2A69 - chains A and B of the 6 polymer chains in the assembly; structure by X-ray diffraction, 2.50 A resolution.

== Chain A (and B) ==
Molecule: DNA-directed RNA polymerase alpha chain
Source organism: Thermus thermophilus
Notes: EC 2.7.7.6; chain B of this document is another copy of the same molecule, construct and numbering; everything in this record applies to it too
UniProtKB: Q9Z9H6 (RPOA_THETH); numbering as in UniProt (aligned over 1-315)
Sequence (315 residues; row label = number of the first residue in the row):
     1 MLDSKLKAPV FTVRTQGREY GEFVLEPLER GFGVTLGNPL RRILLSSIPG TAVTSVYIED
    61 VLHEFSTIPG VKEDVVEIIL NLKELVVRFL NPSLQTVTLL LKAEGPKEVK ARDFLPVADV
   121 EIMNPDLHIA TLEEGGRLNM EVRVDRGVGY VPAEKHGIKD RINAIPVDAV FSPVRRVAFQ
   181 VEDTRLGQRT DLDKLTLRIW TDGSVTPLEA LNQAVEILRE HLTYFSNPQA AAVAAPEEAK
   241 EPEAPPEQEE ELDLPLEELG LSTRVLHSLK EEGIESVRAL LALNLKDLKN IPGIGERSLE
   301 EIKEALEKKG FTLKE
Unresolved in the structure: 230-315
Ion coordination: Mg2+ site 1 near Pro27 (its only coordinating residue here); Mg2+ site 2: Leu28, Glu29, Asp191; Mg2+ site 3 near Glu29 (its only coordinating residue here); Mg2+ site 4 near Leu45 (its only coordinating residue here); Mg2+ site 5 near Glu59 (its only coordinating residue here); Mg2+ site 6 near Asn91 (its only coordinating residue here); Mg2+ site 7 near Lys102 (its only coordinating residue here); Mg2+ site 8: Ala111, Arg112, Phe114; Mg2+ site 9 near Asp119 (its only coordinating residue here); Mg2+ site 10: Glu154, His156, Gly157; Mg2+ site 11: Asp168 (shared with 1 residue of chain C); Mg2+ site 12 near Val170 (its only coordinating residue here); 1 more Mg2+ sites not listed

== Interface between chain A and chain B ==
Contacting residue pairs (59; chain A residue first):
  Ala8(A) with Tyr224(B), hydrophobic
  Pro9(A) with Tyr224(B)
  Val10(A) with Gln229(B)
  Phe11(A) with Tyr224(B); Phe225(B), hydrophobic; Asn227(B); Pro228(B); Gln229(B), hydrogen bond (backbone-backbone)
  Thr12(A) with Gln229(B)
  Val13(A) with Pro228(B), hydrophobic; Gln229(B)
  Leu25(A) with Tyr224(B); Phe225(B), hydrophobic
  Leu28(A) with His221(B)
  Arg30(A) with Ser46(B)
  Gly31(A) with Arg42(B), hydrogen bond (backbone-side chain)
  Phe32(A) with Ile43(B), hydrophobic; Ser47(B); His221(B)
  Val34(A) with Arg42(B)
  Thr35(A) with Arg42(B)
  Leu36(A) with Leu218(B), hydrophobic; His221(B)
  Asn38(A) with Asn38(B)
  Pro39(A) with Thr35(B); Pro39(B), hydrophobic
  Leu40(A) with Phe225(B), hydrophobic
  Arg42(A) with Gly31(B), hydrogen bond (side chain-backbone); Val34(B); Thr35(B), hydrogen bond
  Ile43(A) with Phe32(B), hydrophobic; Thr35(B)
  Ser46(A) with Phe32(B)
  Ser47(A) with Phe32(B)
  Arg189(A) with Lys155(B), hydrogen bond (side chain-backbone)
  Val215(A) with Leu222(B); Phe225(B), hydrophobic
  Ile217(A) with Phe32(B), hydrophobic
  Leu218(A) with Leu222(B), hydrophobic
  Arg219(A) with Arg219(B), hydrogen bond (side chain-backbone); Leu222(B); Thr223(B)
  His221(A) with Phe32(B)
  Leu222(A) with Val215(B), hydrophobic; Leu218(B), hydrophobic
  Tyr224(A) with Pro9(B), hydrophobic; Phe11(B); Leu25(B)
  Phe225(A) with Phe11(B); Leu25(B), hydrophobic; Leu36(B), hydrophobic; Leu40(B), hydrophobic; Val215(B), hydrophobic
  Asn227(A) with Phe11(B)
  Pro228(A) with Phe11(B); Val13(B), hydrophobic
  Gln229(A) with Phe11(B); Thr12(B); Val13(B)
Other interface residues (no listed pair), chain A (36 interface residues in all): Lys5, Lys7, Ser226
Other interface residues (no listed pair), chain B (31 interface residues in all): Arg30, Ser226

== In short ==
Chain A and chain B form an interface of 36 and 31 residues respectively; the contacts include 6 hydrogen
bonds. Among the polar pairs are Gly31(A)-Arg42(B), Arg42(A)-Thr35(B) and Arg189(A)-Lys155(B). Leu28(A),
Glu29(A) and Asp191(A) coordinate Mg2+ site 2. Ala111(A), Arg112(A) and Phe114(A) coordinate Mg2+ site 8.
Chain A and chain B are both DNA-directed RNA polymerase alpha chain (Thermus thermophilus); the structure,
Crystal structure of the T. Thermophilus RNA polymerase holoenzyme in complex with antibiotic rifapentin, was
determined by X-ray diffraction, deposited together with 2A68 and 2A6E.
